PDB entry 8RXK | electron microscopy, 3.23 A resolution | chains D and E of the 5 polymer chains in the assembly

[Chain D (and E)]
Molecule: Competence related protein ComM
From: Legionella pneumophila
Notes: chain E of this document is another copy of the same molecule, construct and numbering; everything in this record applies to it too
UniProtKB: Q5ZXZ0 (Q5ZXZ0_LEGPH); residue numbers follow UniProt; this construct covers 1-503
Sequence (509 residues; numbered 1 to 509; the number before each row is that of its first residue):
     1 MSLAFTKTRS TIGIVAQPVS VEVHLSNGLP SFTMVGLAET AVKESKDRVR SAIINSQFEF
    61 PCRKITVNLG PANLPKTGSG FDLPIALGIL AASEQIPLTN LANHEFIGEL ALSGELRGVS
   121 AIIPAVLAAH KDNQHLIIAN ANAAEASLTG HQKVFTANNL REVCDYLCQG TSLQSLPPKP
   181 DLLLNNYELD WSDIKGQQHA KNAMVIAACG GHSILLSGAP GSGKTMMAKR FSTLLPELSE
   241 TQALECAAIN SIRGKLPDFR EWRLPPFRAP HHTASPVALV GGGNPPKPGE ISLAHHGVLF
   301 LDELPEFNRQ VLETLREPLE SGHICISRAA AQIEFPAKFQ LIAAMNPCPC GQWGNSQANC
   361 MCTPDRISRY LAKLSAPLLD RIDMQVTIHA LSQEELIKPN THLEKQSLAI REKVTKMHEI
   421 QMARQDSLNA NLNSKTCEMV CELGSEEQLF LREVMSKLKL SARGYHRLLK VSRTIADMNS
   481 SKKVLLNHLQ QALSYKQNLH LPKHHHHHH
Not modelled in the structure: 181-186, 350-363, 501-509
Sequence notes: variant Ser-2 (Asn in Q5ZXZ0), Ser-31 (Gly in Q5ZXZ0), Gln-152 (Pro in Q5ZXZ0), Ser-175 (Asn in Q5ZXZ0), Tyr-187 (His in Q5ZXZ0), Gln-198 (His in Q5ZXZ0), Met-361 (Leu in Q5ZXZ0), Leu-408 (Pro in Q5ZXZ0), Asn-479 (Ser in Q5ZXZ0), Ser-480 (Glu in Q5ZXZ0), Ser-481 (Cys in Q5ZXZ0), Lys-482 (Asn in Q5ZXZ0), Leu-485 (Met in Q5ZXZ0), Asn-498 (Ile in Q5ZXZ0); expression tag (504-509)
Residues lining bound ligands:
  - AMP-PNP (ANP; phosphoaminophosphonic acid-adenylate ester), molecule 1: Asp-193, Ile-194, Lys-195, Gln-197, Pro-220, Gly-221, Ser-222, Gly-223, Lys-224, Thr-225, Met-226, Glu-303, Leu-391
  - AMP-PNP (ANP), molecule 2: Arg-381, Ser-434, Ala-462, Arg-463, His-466

[Chain D / chain E interface]
Residue-residue contacts (39; chain D residue first):
  Lys-43(D) / Met-34(E)  hydrogen bond (side chain-backbone)
  Glu-44(D) / Met-34(E)
  Glu-44(D) / Val-35(E)
  Asp-47(D) / Thr-33(E)
  Asp-47(D) / Val-35(E)
  Asp-47(D) / Lys-64(E)  salt bridge
  Arg-48(D) / Val-35(E)
  Arg-48(D) / Asn-68(E)
  Arg-48(D) / Ala-72(E)
  Arg-50(D) / Ser-26(E)  hydrogen bond
  Ser-51(D) / His-24(E)
  Ser-51(D) / Thr-66(E)
  Asn-55(D) / Met-1(E)
  Asn-55(D) / Leu-3(E)
  Asn-55(D) / His-24(E)  hydrogen bond
  Gln-57(D) / Met-1(E)
  Ser-79(D) / Ala-72(E)
  Glu-109(D) / Ala-72(E)  hydrogen bond (side chain-backbone)
  Glu-109(D) / Asn-73(E)
  Ala-111(D) / Glu-22(E)
  Leu-112(D) / Leu-3(E)
  Leu-112(D) / Glu-22(E)  hydrogen bond (backbone-side chain)
  Leu-112(D) / His-24(E)
  Leu-112(D) / Thr-66(E)
  Leu-112(D) / Asn-68(E)
  Ser-113(D) / Leu-3(E)
  Ser-113(D) / Phe-5(E)
  Arg-117(D) / Phe-5(E)
  Arg-117(D) / Glu-22(E)  salt bridge
  Asp-193(D) / Lys-435(E)
  Lys-195(D) / Glu-438(E)  salt bridge
  Val-277(D) / Ala-329(E)  hydrophobic
  Gln-393(D) / Lys-459(E)
  Ile-397(D) / Gln-448(E)
  Ile-397(D) / Met-455(E)  hydrophobic
  Ile-397(D) / Tyr-465(E)  hydrophobic
  Pro-399(D) / Glu-438(E)
  Asn-400(D) / Lys-435(E)
  Asn-400(D) / Glu-438(E)  hydrogen bond (backbone-side chain)
Other interface residues (no listed pair), chain D (27 interface residues in all): Thr-40, Ile-54, Gly-221, His-271, Leu-396, Lys-398
Other interface residues (no listed pair), chain E (33 interface residues in all): Ser-20, Val-23, Gly-36, Leu-37, Pro-71, Glu-313, Arg-316, Leu-451, Arg-452, Leu-460, Ser-461, Ala-462

[In short]
27 residues of chain D and 33 residues of chain E are in contact, with 6 hydrogen bonds and 3 salt bridges.
Among the polar pairs are Asp-47(D)/Lys-64(E), Arg-117(D)/Glu-22(E) and Lys-195(D)/Glu-438(E). Chain D binds
AMP-PNP.
Both chains are Competence related protein ComM (Legionella pneumophila). Entry 8RXK (ComM helicase from
Legionella pneumophila, coordinating dsDNA and AMP-PNP) was determined by electron microscopy (same
publication as 8RXC and 8RXS).
